PDB entry 9DCH | electron microscopy, 3.40 A resolution | chains B and D of the 13 polymer chains in the assembly

== Chain B ==
Protein: Polycomb protein SUZ12
From: Homo sapiens
UniProt: Q15022 (SUZ12_HUMAN); aligned to UniProt positions 1-727 over residues 13-739 (the alignment contains insertions or deletions, so no single offset holds)
Sequence (727 residues; row label = number of the first residue in the row):
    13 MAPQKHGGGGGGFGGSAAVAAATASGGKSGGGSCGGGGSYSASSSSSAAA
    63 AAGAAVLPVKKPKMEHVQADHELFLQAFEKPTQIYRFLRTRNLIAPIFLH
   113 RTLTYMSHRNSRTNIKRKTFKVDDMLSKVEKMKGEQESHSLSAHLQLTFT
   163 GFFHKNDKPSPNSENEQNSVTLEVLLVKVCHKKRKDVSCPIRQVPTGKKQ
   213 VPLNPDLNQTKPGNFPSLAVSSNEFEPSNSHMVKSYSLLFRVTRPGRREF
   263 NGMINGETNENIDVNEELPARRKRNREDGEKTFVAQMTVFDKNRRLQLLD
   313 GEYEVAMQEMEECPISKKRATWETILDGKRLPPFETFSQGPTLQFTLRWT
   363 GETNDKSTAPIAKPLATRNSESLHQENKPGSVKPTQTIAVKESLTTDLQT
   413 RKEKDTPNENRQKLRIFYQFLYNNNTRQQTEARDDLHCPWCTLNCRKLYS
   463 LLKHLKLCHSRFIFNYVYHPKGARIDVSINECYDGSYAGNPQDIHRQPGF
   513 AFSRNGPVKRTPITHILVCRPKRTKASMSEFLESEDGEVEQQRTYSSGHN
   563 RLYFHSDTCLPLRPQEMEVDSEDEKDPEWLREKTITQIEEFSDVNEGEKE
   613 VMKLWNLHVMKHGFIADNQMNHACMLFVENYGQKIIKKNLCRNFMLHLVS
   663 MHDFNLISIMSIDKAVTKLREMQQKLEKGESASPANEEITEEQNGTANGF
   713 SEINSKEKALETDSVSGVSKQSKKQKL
Unresolved in the structure: 13-79, 140-155, 161, 167-181, 218-230, 239-242, 255-294, 323-348, 363-426, 545-552, 690-739

== Chain D ==
Protein: RBAP48
From: Homo sapiens
UniProt: Q09028 (RBBP4_HUMAN); residue numbers follow UniProt; this construct covers 1-425
Sequence (425 residues; numbered 1 to 425; the number before each row is that of its first residue):
     1 MADKEAAFDDAVEERVINEEYKIWKKNTPFLYDLVMTHALEWPSLTAQWL
    51 PDVTRPEGKDFSIHRLVLGTHTSDEQNHLVIASVQLPNDDAQFDASHYDS
   101 EKGEFGGFGSVSGKIEIEIKINHEGEVNRARYMPQNPCIIATKTPSSDVL
   151 VFDYTKHPSKPDPSGECNPDLRLRGHQKEGYGLSWNPNLSGHLLSASDDH
   201 TICLWDISAVPKEGKVVDAKTIFTGHTAVVEDVSWHLLHESLFGSVADDQ
   251 KLMIWDTRSNNTSKPSHSVDAHTAEVNCLSFNPYSEFILATGSADKTVAL
   301 WDLRNLKLKLHSFESHKDEIFQVQWSPHNETILASSGTDRRLNVWDLSKI
   351 GEEQSPEDAEDGPPELLFIHGGHTAKISDFSWNPNEPWVICSVSEDNIMQ
   401 VWQMAENIYNDEDPEGSVDPEGQGS
Unresolved in the structure: 1-2, 100-103, 412-425

== Chain B / chain D interface ==
Pairs across the interface - 95 pairs, chain B then chain D:
  L100(B) - E19(D)
  F110(B) - W24(D)
  F110(B) - N27(D)
  F110(B) - I369(D)
  L111(B) - D361(D)
  L111(B) - L366(D)  hydrophobic
  L111(B) - L367(D)
  L111(B) - F368(D)
  L111(B) - I369(D)  hydrophobic
  R113(B) - D358(D)  salt bridge
  R113(B) - D361(D)  hydrogen bond (backbone-side chain)
  R113(B) - P363(D)  hydrogen bond (side chain-backbone)
  R113(B) - L366(D)  hydrogen bond (side chain-backbone)
  R113(B) - L367(D)  hydrogen bond (side chain-backbone)
  T114(B) - L31(D)
  T114(B) - L367(D)
  T116(B) - F30(D)  hydrogen bond (side chain-backbone)
  T116(B) - N407(D)
  Y117(B) - F30(D)  hydrophobic
  N122(B) - D361(D)
  R124(B) - K349(D)
  R124(B) - E352(D)
  R124(B) - E353(D)  hydrogen bond (side chain-backbone)
  R124(B) - Q354(D)
  N126(B) - I408(D)  hydrogen bond (side chain-backbone)
  N126(B) - Y409(D)
  N126(B) - N410(D)  hydrogen bond (side chain-backbone)
  N126(B) - D411(D)
  K128(B) - Y409(D)
  F132(B) - F287(D)
  F132(B) - E330(D)
  F132(B) - L347(D)  hydrophobic
  K133(B) - F287(D)
  D135(B) - L347(D)
  L138(B) - I350(D)
  L138(B) - G351(D)
  S139(B) - I350(D)
  S139(B) - G351(D)
  R196(B) - E319(D)
  R458(B) - E357(D)
  L469(B) - K26(D)
  L469(B) - N27(D)
  C470(B) - I23(D)
  C470(B) - N27(D)  hydrogen bond
  S472(B) - I23(D)
  S472(B) - K26(D)
  Y495(B) - E19(D)  hydrogen bond
  G497(B) - N18(D)  hydrogen bond (backbone-side chain)
  S498(B) - N18(D)  hydrogen bond (backbone-side chain)
  Y499(B) - N18(D)
  A500(B) - N18(D)
  A500(B) - K25(D)
  G501(B) - D396(D)
  P519(B) - H71(D)
  P519(B) - T72(D)
  K521(B) - W42(D)
  K521(B) - T72(D)
  K521(B) - E75(D)  salt bridge
  R522(B) - L40(D)
  R522(B) - E41(D)  hydrogen bond (backbone-backbone)
  R522(B) - D396(D)  hydrogen bond (side chain-backbone)
  R522(B) - N397(D)
  T523(B) - A39(D)
  P524(B) - A39(D)
  P524(B) - E41(D)
  I525(B) - H38(D)  hydrogen bond (backbone-side chain)
  I525(B) - A39(D)  hydrogen bond (backbone-backbone)
  T526(B) - T37(D)
  T526(B) - H38(D)
  T526(B) - I115(D)
  H527(B) - V35(D)
  H527(B) - M36(D)
  H527(B) - T37(D)  hydrogen bond (backbone-backbone)
  I528(B) - V35(D)
  L529(B) - V35(D)  hydrophobic
  V530(B) - L34(D)
  V530(B) - V35(D)  hydrogen bond (backbone-backbone)
  C531(B) - D33(D)
  R532(B) - D33(D)  hydrogen bond (side chain-backbone)
  R532(B) - P87(D)
  R532(B) - A91(D)
  R532(B) - F93(D)
  P533(B) - P29(D)
  P533(B) - Y32(D)
  P533(B) - D33(D)
  R535(B) - D33(D)  salt bridge
  R535(B) - A405(D)
  R535(B) - E406(D)
  R535(B) - N407(D)
  Y557(B) - Y98(D)
  Y557(B) - D99(D)  hydrogen bond (side chain-backbone)
  Y557(B) - S110(D)
  Y557(B) - K114(D)
  Q577(B) - E75(D)
  E580(B) - P163(D)
Other interface residues (no listed pair), chain B (58 interface residues in all): R103, I109, H112, I127, K130, H243, K468, N502, F514, R516, S558, S559, R575
Other interface residues (no listed pair), chain D (78 interface residues in all): A11, V16, Y21, K22, T28, P43, S73, N88, T273, S285, I288, R341, S348, S355, G362, P364, E395, I398

== Summary ==
The interface between chain B and chain D involves 58 residues on one side and 78 on the other; the contacts
include 20 hydrogen bonds and 3 salt bridges. Among the polar pairs are R113(B)-D358(D), K521(B)-E75(D) and
R535(B)-D33(D).
Here chain B is Polycomb protein SUZ12 and chain D is RBAP48, both from Homo sapiens. Entry 9DCH
(Single-stranded RNA-mediated PRC2 dimer) was determined by electron microscopy.
